PDB entry 4RKE | X-ray diffraction, 2.00 A resolution | chain A

== Chain A ==
Name: GH01619p
Organism: Drosophila melanogaster
Notes: fragment: GTPase domain
UniProt: O18333 (O18333_DROME); residues 1-172 here = UniProt positions 1-172
Amino-acid sequence (176 residues; each row starts with the number of its first residue; numbers below 1 keep their minus sign (Gly-3 is residue -3)):
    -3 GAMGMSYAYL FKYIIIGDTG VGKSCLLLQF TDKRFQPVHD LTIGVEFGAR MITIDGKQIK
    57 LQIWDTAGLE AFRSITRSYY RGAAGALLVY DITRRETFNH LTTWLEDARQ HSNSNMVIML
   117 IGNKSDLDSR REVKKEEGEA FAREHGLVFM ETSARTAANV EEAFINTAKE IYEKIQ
Differences from the reference sequence: expression tag (-3 to 0); engineered mutation Leu65 (Gln in O18333)
Swiss-Prot annotation at these positions:
  - binding site (GTP): Thr15, Gly16, Gly18, Lys19, Ser20, Cys21, Gln32, Pro33, His35, Thr38, Gly64, Asn119, Asp122, Ala150
  - binding site (Mg(2+)): Ser20, Thr38
Ion coordination: Mg2+: Ser20, Thr38 (together with GMP-PNP)
Residues lining bound ligands: GMP-PNP (GNP; phosphoaminophosphonic acid-guanylate ester): Asp14, Thr15, Gly16, Val17, Gly18, Lys19, Ser20, Cys21, Phe31, Gln32, Pro33, Val34, His35, Asp36, Leu37, Thr38, Thr62, Ala63, Gly64, Leu65, Asn119, Lys120, Asp122, Leu123, Thr148, Ser149, Ala150, Arg151
From the paper describing this entry:
  - binding site for GMP-PNP: Thr15, Lys19, Gln32, Pro33, His35, Thr38, Gly64, Asn119, Asp122, Ala150
  - Mg2+ coordination: Ser20, Thr38
  - Mg2+ coordination through a water molecule: Asp36, Asp61, Thr62
  - specificity-determining residues: Phe43, Trp60, Tyr75

== Overview ==
Bound to chain A: GMP-PNP. The Mg2+ site is built by Ser20 and Thr38. From UniProt: 14 GTP-binding residues
and Mg2+-binding residues Ser20 and Thr38. From the paper: a binding site for GMP-PNP at Thr15, Lys19 and
Gln32 among others; water-mediated Mg2+ coordination by Asp36, Asp61 and Thr62.
Chain A is GH01619p (Drosophila melanogaster); the structure, Drosophila melanogaster Rab2 bound to GMPPNP,
was determined by X-ray diffraction, deposited together with 4RKF.
